5N71 - chain A; structure by X-ray diffraction, 1.88 A resolution.

== Chain A ==
Name: Putative cathepsin d
Organism: Ixodes ricinus
UniProtKB: V5HCK7 (V5HCK7_IXORI); residues 23-361 here correspond to UniProt positions 44-382 (UniProt number = residue number + 21)
Amino-acid sequence (345 residues; row label = number of the first residue in the row):
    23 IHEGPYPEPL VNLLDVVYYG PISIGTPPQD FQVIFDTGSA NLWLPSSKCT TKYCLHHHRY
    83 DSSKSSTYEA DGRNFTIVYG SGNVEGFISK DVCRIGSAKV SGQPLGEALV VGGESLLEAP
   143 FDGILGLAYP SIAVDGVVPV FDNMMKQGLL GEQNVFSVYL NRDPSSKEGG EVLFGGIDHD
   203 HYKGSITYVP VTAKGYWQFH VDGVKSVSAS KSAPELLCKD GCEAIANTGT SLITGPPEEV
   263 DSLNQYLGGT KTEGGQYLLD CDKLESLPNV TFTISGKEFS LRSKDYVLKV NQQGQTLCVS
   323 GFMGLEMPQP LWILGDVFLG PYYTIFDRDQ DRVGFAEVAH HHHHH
Disordered / not traced: 23-24, 362-367
Disulfides: C71-C76, C240-C244, C283-C320
Sequence notes: conflict V39 (Glu60 in V5HCK7), L182 (Arg203 in V5HCK7), N249 (Asp270 in V5HCK7); expression tag (362-367)

== In short ==
Chain A is Putative cathepsin d (Ixodes ricinus); the structure, Crystal structure of mature cathepsin D from
the tick ixodes ricinus (IRCD1), was determined by X-ray diffraction together with 5N70, 5N7N and 5N7Q from
the same study.
